9EDQ - chains A and B; structure by X-ray diffraction, 1.63 A resolution.

[Chain A (and B)]
Protein: VP1
From: Bat norovirus
Notes: fragment: protruding domain; chain B of this document is another copy of the same molecule, construct and numbering; everything in this record applies to it too
UniProt: A0A2S1TZT6 (A0A2S1TZT6_9CALI); residues 226-522 here correspond to UniProt positions 227-523 (UniProt number = residue number + 1)
Amino-acid sequence (297 residues; each row starts with the number of its first residue):
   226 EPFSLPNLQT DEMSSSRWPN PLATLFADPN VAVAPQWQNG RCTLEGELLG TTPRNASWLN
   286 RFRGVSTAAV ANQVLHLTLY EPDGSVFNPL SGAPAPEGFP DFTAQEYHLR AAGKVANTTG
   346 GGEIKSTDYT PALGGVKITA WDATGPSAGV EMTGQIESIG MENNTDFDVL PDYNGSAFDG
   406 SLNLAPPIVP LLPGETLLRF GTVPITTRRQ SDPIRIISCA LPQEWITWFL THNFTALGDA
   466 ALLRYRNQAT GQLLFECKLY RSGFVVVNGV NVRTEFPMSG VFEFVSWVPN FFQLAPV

[Interface between chain A and chain B]
Residue-residue contacts (82; chain A residue first):
  Pro231(A) - Thr456(B)
  Leu233(A) - Thr456(B)
  Asp236(A) - Asn280(B)  hydrogen bond (backbone-side chain)
  Asp236(A) - Trp283(B)
  Glu237(A) - Arg279(B)  salt bridge
  Glu237(A) - Asn280(B)
  Met238(A) - Asn280(B)  hydrogen bond (backbone-side chain)
  Ser239(A) - Asn280(B)  hydrogen bond
  Ser239(A) - Ser282(B)  hydrogen bond
  Pro244(A) - Arg286(B)  hydrogen bond (backbone-side chain)
  Asn245(A) - Ser282(B)
  Asn245(A) - Arg286(B)  hydrogen bond
  Pro246(A) - Asn280(B)
  Pro246(A) - Ser282(B)
  Pro246(A) - Trp283(B)
  Arg279(A) - Glu237(B)  salt bridge
  Asn280(A) - Asp236(B)  hydrogen bond (side chain-backbone)
  Asn280(A) - Glu237(B)
  Asn280(A) - Met238(B)  hydrogen bond (side chain-backbone)
  Asn280(A) - Ser239(B)  hydrogen bond
  Asn280(A) - Pro246(B)
  Ser282(A) - Ser239(B)  hydrogen bond
  Ser282(A) - Asn245(B)
  Ser282(A) - Pro246(B)
  Trp283(A) - Asp236(B)
  Trp283(A) - Pro246(B)
  Arg286(A) - Pro244(B)  hydrogen bond (side chain-backbone)
  Arg286(A) - Asn245(B)  hydrogen bond
  His333(A) - Arg335(B)
  Arg335(A) - His333(B)
  Arg335(A) - Arg335(B)
  Arg335(A) - Glu382(B)  salt bridge
  Arg335(A) - Ser383(B)  hydrogen bond
  Arg335(A) - Ile430(B)
  Ala336(A) - Ile430(B)
  Ala337(A) - Arg434(B)
  Gly338(A) - Arg434(B)  hydrogen bond (backbone-side chain)
  Lys339(A) - Pro438(B)
  Lys339(A) - Ile439(B)
  Val340(A) - Arg434(B)  hydrogen bond (backbone-side chain)
  Val340(A) - Pro438(B)  hydrophobic
  Ala341(A) - Arg434(B)
  Ala341(A) - Gln435(B)
  Ala341(A) - Pro438(B)
  Thr343(A) - Arg434(B)  hydrogen bond
  Thr344(A) - Ile430(B)
  Thr344(A) - Thr431(B)  hydrogen bond (side chain-backbone)
  Thr344(A) - Thr432(B)
  Thr344(A) - Arg434(B)  hydrogen bond
  Gln380(A) - Asn245(B)
  Gln380(A) - Glu382(B)  hydrogen bond (side chain-backbone)
  Gln380(A) - Ile430(B)
  Glu382(A) - Arg335(B)  salt bridge
  Glu382(A) - Gln380(B)  hydrogen bond (backbone-side chain)
  Glu382(A) - Glu382(B)
  Ser383(A) - Arg335(B)  hydrogen bond
  Ile430(A) - Arg335(B)
  Ile430(A) - Ala336(B)
  Ile430(A) - Thr344(B)
  Ile430(A) - Gln380(B)
  Thr431(A) - Thr344(B)  hydrogen bond (backbone-side chain)
  Thr432(A) - Thr344(B)
  Arg434(A) - Ala337(B)
  Arg434(A) - Gly338(B)  hydrogen bond (side chain-backbone)
  Arg434(A) - Lys339(B)
  Arg434(A) - Val340(B)  hydrogen bond (side chain-backbone)
  Arg434(A) - Ala341(B)
  Arg434(A) - Thr343(B)  hydrogen bond
  Arg434(A) - Thr344(B)  hydrogen bond
  Gln435(A) - Ala341(B)
  Gln435(A) - Asn342(B)  hydrogen bond
  Pro438(A) - Lys339(B)
  Pro438(A) - Val340(B)  hydrophobic
  Pro438(A) - Ala341(B)
  Trp453(A) - Thr456(B)
  Trp453(A) - His457(B)
  Leu455(A) - Asn232(B)
  Thr456(A) - Pro231(B)
  Thr456(A) - Asn232(B)
  Thr456(A) - Leu233(B)
  Thr456(A) - Trp453(B)
  His457(A) - Trp453(B)
Interface residues without a listed pair, chain A (44 interface residues in all): Asn232, Ala281, Leu334, Gly379, Ile439, Glu449, Thr452
Interface residues without a listed pair, chain B (45 interface residues in all): Ala281, Leu334, Thr378, Gly379, Glu449, Thr452

[Summary]
44 residues of chain A and 45 residues of chain B are in contact; the contacts include 27 hydrogen bonds and 4
salt bridges. Polar pairs include Glu237(A)-Arg279(B), Arg335(A)-Glu382(B) and Asp236(A)-Asn280(B).
Chain A and chain B are both VP1 (Bat norovirus); the structure, GX/NPIH26 bat norovirus protruding domain,
was determined by X-ray diffraction together with 9EDM, 9EDN, 9EDO and 9EDP from the same study.
